Entry 2WL6 (X-ray diffraction, 2.98 A resolution); this record covers chains A and B of the 4 polymer chains in the assembly.

[Chain A (and B)]
Molecule: Acetyl-CoA acetyltransferase
From: Zoogloea ramigera
Notes: EC 2.3.1.9; chain B of this document is another copy of the same molecule, construct and numbering; everything in this record applies to it too
UniProtKB: P07097 (THIL_ZOORA); the construct has insertions or renumbered stretches relative to UniProt, so the offset changes along the chain: 1-10 = UniProt 2-11; 12-392 = UniProt 12-392
Sequence (392 residues; row label = number of the first residue in the row):
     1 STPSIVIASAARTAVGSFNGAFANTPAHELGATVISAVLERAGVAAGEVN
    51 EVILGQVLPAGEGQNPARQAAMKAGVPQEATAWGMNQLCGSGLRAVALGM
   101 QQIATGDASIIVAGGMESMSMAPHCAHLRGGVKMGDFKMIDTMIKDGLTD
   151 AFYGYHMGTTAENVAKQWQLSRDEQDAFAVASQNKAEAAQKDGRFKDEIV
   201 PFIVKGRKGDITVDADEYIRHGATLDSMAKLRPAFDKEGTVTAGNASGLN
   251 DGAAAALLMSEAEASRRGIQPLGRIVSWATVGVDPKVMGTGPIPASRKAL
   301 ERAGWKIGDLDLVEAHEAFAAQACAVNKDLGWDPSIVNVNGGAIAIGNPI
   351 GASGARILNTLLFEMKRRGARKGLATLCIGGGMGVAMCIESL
Disordered / not traced: 1-3
Differences from the reference sequence: engineered mutation H316 (Asn in P07097), N348 (His in P07097)
Swiss-Prot annotation at these positions:
  - active site: C89 (Acyl-thioester intermediate), C378 (Proton acceptor)

[Chain A / chain B interface]
Pairs across the interface (143; chain A residue first):
  F18(A) with R129(B)
  N19(A) with R129(B)
  N24(A) with H127(B)
  E51(A) with R94(B), salt bridge; T280(B)
  P59(A) with D146(B)
  A60(A) with D146(B)
  G61(A) with K145(B); D146(B), hydrogen bond (backbone-side chain)
  E62(A) with D146(B), hydrogen bond (backbone-side chain)
  G63(A) with K145(B); D146(B), hydrogen bond (backbone-side chain)
  Q64(A) with L88(B); K145(B), hydrogen bond (backbone-backbone); D146(B); G147(B); L148(B); T149(B); D150(B); M157(B), hydrogen bond; G380(B); G381(B)
  N65(A) with N86(B); L88(B); M383(B)
  R68(A) with F152(B); G381(B), hydrogen bond (side chain-backbone); G382(B), hydrogen bond (side chain-backbone)
  Q69(A) with A151(B); F152(B)
  M72(A) with F152(B), hydrophobic
  Q78(A) with G282(B); V283(B), hydrogen bond (backbone-backbone); D284(B)
  E79(A) with G282(B), hydrogen bond (backbone-backbone)
  T81(A) with T280(B); V281(B); G282(B); M383(B)
  A82(A) with Q87(B); M383(B)
  W83(A) with M85(B), hydrophobic; N86(B); Q87(B); R94(B); L98(B), hydrophobic
  G84(A) with M85(B); N86(B), hydrogen bond (backbone-backbone)
  M85(A) with W83(B), hydrophobic; G84(B); M85(B), hydrophobic
  N86(A) with N65(B); W83(B); G84(B), hydrogen bond (backbone-backbone)
  Q87(A) with A82(B); W83(B)
  L88(A) with Q64(B)
  R94(A) with E51(B), salt bridge; W83(B); Q102(B), hydrogen bond
  L98(A) with W83(B), hydrophobic; Q102(B)
  Q101(A) with Q102(B), hydrogen bond; T105(B)
  Q102(A) with R94(B), hydrogen bond; L98(B); Q101(B), hydrogen bond; W278(B)
  T105(A) with Q101(B); T105(B)
  D107(A) with Q101(B); W278(B), hydrogen bond; R302(B), salt bridge
  M119(A) with R129(B)
  S120(A) with H127(B), hydrogen bond (backbone-side chain); R129(B), hydrogen bond (backbone-side chain)
  M121(A) with H127(B)
  A122(A) with H127(B); R129(B), hydrogen bond (backbone-side chain)
  P123(A) with C125(B), hydrophobic; A126(B); H127(B)
  H124(A) with C125(B); A126(B), hydrogen bond (backbone-backbone); L128(B)
  C125(A) with P123(B), hydrophobic; H124(B); C125(B), hydrophobic
  A126(A) with P123(B); H124(B), hydrogen bond (backbone-backbone)
  H127(A) with S120(B), hydrogen bond (side chain-backbone); M121(B); A122(B); P123(B)
  L128(A) with M139(B), hydrophobic
  R129(A) with F18(B); N19(B); M119(B); S120(B), hydrogen bond (side chain-backbone); A122(B); H124(B); D141(B), salt bridge; M143(B)
  M139(A) with M139(B), hydrophobic
  D141(A) with R129(B), salt bridge
  K145(A) with G61(B); G63(B); Q64(B)
  D146(A) with P59(B); A60(B); G61(B), hydrogen bond (side chain-backbone); E62(B); G63(B), hydrogen bond (side chain-backbone); Q64(B)
  G147(A) with Q64(B), hydrogen bond (backbone-side chain)
  L148(A) with Q64(B)
  T149(A) with Q64(B)
  D150(A) with Q64(B)
  A151(A) with Q69(B)
  F152(A) with R68(B); Q69(B); M72(B), hydrophobic
  M157(A) with Q64(B), hydrogen bond
  W278(A) with D107(B)
  T280(A) with T81(B)
  V281(A) with E79(B); T81(B)
  G282(A) with Q78(B); E79(B), hydrogen bond (backbone-backbone); A80(B); T81(B)
  V283(A) with Q78(B), hydrogen bond (backbone-backbone)
  D284(A) with Q78(B)
  P285(A) with Q78(B)
  R302(A) with D107(B), salt bridge
  G380(A) with Q64(B)
  G381(A) with Q64(B); R68(B), hydrogen bond (backbone-side chain)
  G382(A) with R68(B), hydrogen bond (backbone-side chain); Q78(B)
  M383(A) with N65(B); T81(B); A82(B)
Interface residues without a listed pair, chain A (70 interface residues in all): A23, A80, A104, G106, T142, M143
Interface residues without a listed pair, chain B (67 interface residues in all): A104, T142, P285

[Overview]
Chain A and chain B form an interface of 70 and 67 residues respectively; the contacts include 31 hydrogen
bonds and 6 salt bridges. Polar contacts include E51(A)-R94(B), D107(A)-R302(B) and R129(A)-D141(B). Curated
annotation (UniProt) lists active-site residues C89(A) and C378(A) on chain A.
Chain A and chain B are both Acetyl-CoA acetyltransferase (Zoogloea ramigera); the structure, Biosynthetic
thiolase from Z. ramigera. the N316H-H348N mutant, was determined by X-ray diffraction, deposited together
with 2WKT, 2WKU, 2WKV, 2WL4 and 2WL5.
